PDB entry 6WBV | electron microscopy, 2.50 A resolution | chains A and H of the 4 polymer chains in the assembly

[Chain A]
Name: Solute carrier family 40 member 1
Organism: Homo sapiens
Notes: EC 7.-.-.-
UniProt: Q9NP59 (S40A1_HUMAN); residues 1-571 here = UniProt positions 1-571
Chain sequence (605 residues; numbered 1 to 605; the number before each row is that of its first residue):
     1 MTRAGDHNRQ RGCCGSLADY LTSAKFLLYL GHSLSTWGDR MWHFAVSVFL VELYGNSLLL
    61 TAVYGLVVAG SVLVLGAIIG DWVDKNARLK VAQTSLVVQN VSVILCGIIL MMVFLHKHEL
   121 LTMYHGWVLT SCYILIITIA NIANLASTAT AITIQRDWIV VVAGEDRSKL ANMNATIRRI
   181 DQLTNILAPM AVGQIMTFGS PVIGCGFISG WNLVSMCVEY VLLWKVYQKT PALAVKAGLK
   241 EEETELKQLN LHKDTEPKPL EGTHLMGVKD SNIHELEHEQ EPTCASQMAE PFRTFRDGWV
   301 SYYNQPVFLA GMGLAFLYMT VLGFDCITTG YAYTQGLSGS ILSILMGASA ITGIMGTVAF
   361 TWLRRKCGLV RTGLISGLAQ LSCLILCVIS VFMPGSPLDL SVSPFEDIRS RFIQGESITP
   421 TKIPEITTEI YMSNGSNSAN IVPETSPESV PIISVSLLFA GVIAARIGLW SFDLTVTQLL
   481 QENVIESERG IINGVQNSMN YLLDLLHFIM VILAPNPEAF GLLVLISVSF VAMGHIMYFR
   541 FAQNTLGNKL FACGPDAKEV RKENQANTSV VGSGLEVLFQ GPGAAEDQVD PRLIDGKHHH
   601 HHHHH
Unresolved in the structure: 1-15, 239-288, 399-450, 547-605
Construct notes: expression tag (572-605)
Bound ions: Co2+ site 1: Asp-39, His-43; Co2+ site 2: His-507 (shared with 1 residue of chain B)
Residues lining bound ligands:
  - phosphatidyl glycerol (AGA; (1S)-2-{[{[(2S)-2,3-dihydroxypropyl]oxy}(hydroxy)phosphoryl]oxy}-1-[(pentanoyloxy)methyl]ethyl octanoate), molecule 1: Tyr-20, Lys-25, Phe-26, Tyr-29, Leu-30, Ser-33, Asn-172, Thr-176, Arg-179, Ile-180, Leu-183
  - phosphatidyl glycerol (AGA), molecule 2: Leu-21, Thr-22, Phe-26, Leu-27, Val-218, Leu-222, Lys-225, Lys-229
From the paper describing this entry:
  - Co2+ coordination: Asp-39, His-43, Cys-326, His-507
  - Co2+ coordination through a water molecule: Asp-325
  - conformationally variable residues (helix shift): Tyr-64
  - contacts within the chain: Asn-144/Tyr-501 (hydrogen bond)
  - disease-associated variants - N144D, N144H, N144T, C326F, C326S, C326Y, Y333H, Y501C, D504N, H507R: decreased binding to Hepcidin (citing earlier work)
  - mutagenesis - Y64H, Y64N: unchanged binding to Hepcidin (citing earlier work)
  - mutagenesis - D325N, C326S, H507R: decreased binding to Hepcidin

[Chain H]
Name: Fab45D8 Heavy Chain
Organism: Mus musculus
Chain sequence (220 residues; numbered 1 to 220; the number before each row is that of its first residue):
     1 EVQLQESGPG LAKPSQTLSL TCSVTGSSIT SDYWNWIRKF PGNKLEYMGY ISYSGSTYYN
    61 PSLKSQISIT RDTSKNHYYL QLNSVTTEDT ATYYCARQGL RNWYFDVWGT GTTVTVSSAK
   121 TTAPSVYPLA PVCGGTTGSS VTLGCLVKGY FPEPVTLTWN SGSLSSGVHT FPALLQSGLY
   181 TLSSSVTVTS NTWPSQTITC NVAHPASSTK VDKKIEPRVP
Disulfide bonds: Cys-22/Cys-95, Cys-145/Cys-200

[Interface between chain A and chain H]
Pairs across the interface (13; chain A residue first):
  Leu-115(A) with Leu-100(H)
  His-116(A) with Tyr-53(H); Leu-100(H)
  His-118(A) with Leu-100(H); Trp-103(H)
  Glu-119(A) with Tyr-33(H), hydrogen bond; Tyr-53(H), hydrogen bond; Leu-100(H); Trp-103(H)
  Thr-122(A) with Trp-103(H)
  Met-123(A) with Tyr-33(H), hydrogen bond; Tyr-50(H); Trp-103(H), hydrophobic
Other interface residues (no listed pair), chain H (6 interface residues in all): Asn-102

[Summary]
The chain A/chain H interface involves 6 residues from each chain, with 3 hydrogen bonds. Polar contacts
include Glu-119(A)/Tyr-33(H), Glu-119(A)/Tyr-53(H) and Met-123(A)/Tyr-33(H). The paper reports that N144D,
N144H and N144T of chain A, among others, reduce binding to Hepcidin; Co2+ coordination by Asp-39(A),
His-43(A) and Cys-326(A) among others; 13 substitutions were tested in all.
Chain A is Solute carrier family 40 member 1 (Homo sapiens) and chain H is Fab45D8 Heavy Chain (Mus musculus);
the structure, Structure of human ferroportin bound to hepcidin and cobalt in lipid nanodisc, was determined
by electron microscopy (same publication as 6W4S and 6W4V).
